PDB entry 4RFS | X-ray diffraction, 3.23 A resolution | chains A and B of the 4 polymer chains in the assembly

Chain A:
Name: Energy-coupling factor transporter ATP-binding protein EcfA2
From: Lactobacillus brevis
Notes: EC 3.6.3.-
UniProt: Q03PY6 (ECFA2_LACBA); residues 1-290 here = UniProt positions 1-290
Amino-acid sequence (290 residues; each row starts with the number of its first residue):
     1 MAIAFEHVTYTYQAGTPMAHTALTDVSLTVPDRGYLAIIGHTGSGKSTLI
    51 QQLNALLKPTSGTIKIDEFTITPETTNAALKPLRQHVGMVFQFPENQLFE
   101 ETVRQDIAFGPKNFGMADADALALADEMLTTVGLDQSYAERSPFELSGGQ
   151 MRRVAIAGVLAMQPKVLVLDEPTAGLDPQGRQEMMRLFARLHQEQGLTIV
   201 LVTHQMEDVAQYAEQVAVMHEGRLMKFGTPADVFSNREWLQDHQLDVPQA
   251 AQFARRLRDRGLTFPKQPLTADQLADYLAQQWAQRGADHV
Not modelled in the structure: 1, 286-290
Reported in the primary citation:
  - mutagenesis - D106R: abolished growth

Chain B:
Name: Energy-coupling factor transporter ATP-binding protein EcfA1
From: Lactobacillus brevis
Notes: EC 3.6.3.-
UniProt: Q03PY5 (ECFA1_LACBA); residue numbers follow UniProt; this construct covers 1-279
Amino-acid sequence (279 residues; each row starts with the number of its first residue):
     1 MTENIISVDHLTYQYDENQAPALTDVSFTVHAGEWLAIVGHNGSGKSTLA
    51 KSLDGLLPFTQGSVTVGGITLTPETVWQVREQIGMIFQNPDNQFVGATVE
   101 DDVAFGLENRQISRDEMVPRVQAALAQVGMTSFAQREPSSLSGGQKQRVA
   151 LAGIVAIAPKILILDEATSMLDPQGRIEMLAIVRQLRQQQNLTVISITHD
   201 IDEAASADRVLVIDDGRLVDEAVPSQIFERGTQLVEMGLDLPFTEKLKAA
   251 LRQRGITPPTTYQTAAEMEEWLWQSLSNT
Not modelled in the structure: 1-2, 278-279
Curated features (UniProtKB/Swiss-Prot):
  - binding site (ATP): Gly40 to Ser47
Reported in the primary citation:
  - mutagenesis - D102R: abolished growth

How chain A and chain B interact:
Residue-residue contacts (48; chain A residue first):
  Phe93(A) - Met170(B)  hydrophobic
  Gly175(A) - Ser169(B)
  Leu176(A) - His199(B)
  Asp177(A) - Asn42(B)
  Asp177(A) - His199(B)
  Pro178(A) - His199(B)
  Pro178(A) - Val235(B)
  Pro178(A) - Gly238(B)
  Pro178(A) - Leu239(B)
  Pro178(A) - Asp240(B)
  Gln179(A) - Val235(B)
  Gln179(A) - Glu236(B)
  Arg181(A) - His199(B)
  Gln182(A) - Val235(B)
  His204(A) - Pro173(B)
  Gln249(A) - Phe243(B)
  Gln249(A) - Lys246(B)
  Ala250(A) - Phe243(B)  hydrophobic
  Phe253(A) - Phe243(B)  hydrophobic
  Phe253(A) - Leu247(B)  hydrophobic
  Phe253(A) - Ala265(B)
  Phe253(A) - Met268(B)  hydrophobic
  Phe253(A) - Glu269(B)
  Phe253(A) - Leu272(B)  hydrophobic
  Arg256(A) - Ala265(B)
  Arg256(A) - Ala266(B)
  Arg256(A) - Glu269(B)  salt bridge
  Leu257(A) - Glu269(B)
  Arg260(A) - Glu269(B)  salt bridge
  Arg260(A) - Glu270(B)  salt bridge
  Arg260(A) - Trp273(B)  hydrogen bond (backbone-side chain)
  Leu262(A) - Leu276(B)  hydrophobic
  Ala271(A) - Phe243(B)  hydrophobic
  Ala271(A) - Leu247(B)
  Ala271(A) - Ala250(B)
  Asp272(A) - Ala250(B)
  Asp272(A) - Gln253(B)
  Asp272(A) - Arg254(B)  salt bridge
  Ala275(A) - Ala250(B)
  Ala275(A) - Arg254(B)
  Asp276(A) - Arg254(B)  salt bridge
  Leu278(A) - Leu272(B)  hydrophobic
  Leu278(A) - Leu276(B)  hydrophobic
  Gln281(A) - Leu276(B)
  Trp282(A) - Trp271(B)  hydrophobic
  Trp282(A) - Ser275(B)
  Trp282(A) - Leu276(B)  hydrophobic
  Arg285(A) - Ser275(B)
Interface residues without a listed pair, chain A (27 interface residues in all): Glu145, Leu274, Ala279
Interface residues without a listed pair, chain B (30 interface residues in all): Gln19, Thr244, Leu251, Ile256

Overview:
The interface between chain A and chain B involves 27 residues on one side and 30 on the other; the contacts
include 1 hydrogen bond and 5 salt bridges. Polar pairs include Arg256(A)-Glu269(B), Arg260(A)-Glu269(B) and
Arg260(A)-Glu270(B). From the paper: D106R of chain A abolishes growth; D102R of chain B abolishes growth.
Chain A is Energy-coupling factor transporter ATP-binding protein EcfA2 and chain B is Energy-coupling factor
transporter ATP-binding protein EcfA1, both from Lactobacillus brevis; the structure, Structure of a
pantothenate energy coupling factor transporter, was determined by X-ray diffraction.
